Entry 1U8Q (X-ray diffraction, 2.24 A resolution); this record covers chains B and C of the 3 polymer chains in the assembly.

[Chain B]
Name: Antibody 2F5 (heavy chain)
From: Homo sapiens
Notes: antibody fragment or engineered binder
Sequence (235 residues; numbered 1 to 216 plus 19 insertion-coded residues; the number before each row is that of its first residue; a row labelled like 35A-35B holds insertion residues (35A, then the next letters in order)):
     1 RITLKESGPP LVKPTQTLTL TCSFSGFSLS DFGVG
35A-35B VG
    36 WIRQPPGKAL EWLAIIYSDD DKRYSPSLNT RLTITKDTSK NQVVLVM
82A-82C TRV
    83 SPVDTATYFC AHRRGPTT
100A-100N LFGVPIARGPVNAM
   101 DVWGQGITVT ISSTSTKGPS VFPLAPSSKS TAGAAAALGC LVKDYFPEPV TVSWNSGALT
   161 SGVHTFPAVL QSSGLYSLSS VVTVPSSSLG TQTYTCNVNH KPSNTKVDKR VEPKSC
Not modelled in the structure: 127-132, 190-191
Cystine bridges: Cys22-Cys92, Cys140-Cys196

[Chain C]
Name: GP41 peptide
Sequence (7 residues; row label = number of the first residue in the row):
     1 ELEKWAS

[How chain B and chain C interact]
Residue-residue contacts - 13 pairs, chain B then chain C:
  Gly33(B) - Trp5(C)
  Tyr52(B) - Glu3(C)  hydrogen bond
  Tyr52(B) - Lys4(C)
  Tyr52(B) - Trp5(C)
  Asp54(B) - Lys4(C)  salt bridge
  Asp56(B) - Lys4(C)  salt bridge
  Arg58(B) - Glu1(C)  salt bridge
  Arg95(B) - Glu3(C)  salt bridge
  Arg95(B) - Trp5(C)
  Arg100H(B) - Trp5(C)  hydrogen bond (side chain-backbone)
  Arg100H(B) - Ala6(C)
  Arg100H(B) - Ser7(C)  hydrogen bond (side chain-backbone)
  Val100K(B) - Trp5(C)
Other interface residues (no listed pair), chain B (9 interface residues in all): Pro98

[Summary]
9 residues of chain B face 6 of chain C across their interface, with 3 hydrogen bonds and 4 salt bridges.
Polar contacts include Asp54(B)-Lys4(C), Asp56(B)-Lys4(C) and Arg58(B)-Glu1(C).
Here chain B is Antibody 2F5 (heavy chain) (Homo sapiens) and chain C is GP41 peptide. Entry 1U8Q (Crystal
structure of the HIV-1 Cross Neutralizing Monoclonal Antibody 2F5 in complex with gp41 Peptide ELEKWAS) was
determined by X-ray diffraction together with 1U8H, 1U8I, 1U8J, 1U8L, 1U8M, 1U8N and 14 further entries from
the same study.
